Entry 1ZZT (X-ray diffraction, 2.14 A resolution); this record covers chains A and B.

== Chain A (and B) ==
Name: Nitric-oxide synthase, endothelial
From: Bos taurus
Notes: EC 1.14.13.39; chain B of this document is another copy of the same molecule, construct and numbering; everything in this record applies to it too
UniProt: P29473 (NOS3_BOVIN); residues 67-482 here correspond to UniProt positions 66-481 (UniProt number = residue number - 1)
Amino-acid sequence (416 residues; numbered 67 to 482; the number before each row is that of its first residue):
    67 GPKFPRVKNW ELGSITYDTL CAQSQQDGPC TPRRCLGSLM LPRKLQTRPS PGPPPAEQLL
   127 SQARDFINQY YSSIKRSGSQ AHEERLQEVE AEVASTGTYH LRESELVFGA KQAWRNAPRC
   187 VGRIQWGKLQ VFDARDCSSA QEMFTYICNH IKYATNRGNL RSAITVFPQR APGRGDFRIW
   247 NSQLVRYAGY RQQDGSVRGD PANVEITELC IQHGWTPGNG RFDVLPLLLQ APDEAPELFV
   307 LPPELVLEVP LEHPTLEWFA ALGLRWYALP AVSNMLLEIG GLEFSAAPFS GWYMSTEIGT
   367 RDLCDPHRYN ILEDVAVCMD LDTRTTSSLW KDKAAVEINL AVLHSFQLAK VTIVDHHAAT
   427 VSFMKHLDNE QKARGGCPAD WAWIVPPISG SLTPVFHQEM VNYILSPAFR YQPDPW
Unresolved in the structure: 109-119 (chain B: 67-68, 110-118)
Sequence notes: engineered mutation M106 (Val105 in P29473), D368 (Asn367 in P29473); modified residue (384)
Modified / non-standard residues: C384 (s-(dimethylarsenic)cysteine; CAS)
Metal / ion sites: Zn2+: C96, C101 (shared with C96(B), C101(B) of chain B); heme Fe near C186 (its only coordinating residue here)
Ligand contacts:
  - DP9 (L-n(omega)-nitroarginine-(4R)-amino-L-proline amide): Q249, R252, P336, V338, F355, S356, G357, W358, Y359, E363, D368, W449, Y477
  - tetrahydrobiopterin (H4B), molecule 1: W76, W447, F462, H463, Q464, E465
  - tetrahydrobiopterin (H4B), molecule 2: S104, M106, R367, A448, W449
  - heme (HEM): W180, A183, R185, C186, V187, G188, Q191, L195, S228, M341, F355, S356, G357, W358, Y359, M360, E363, V420, W449, F475, Y477

== Interface between chain A and chain B ==
Pairs across the interface (137):
  P68(A) with R109(B), hydrogen bond (backbone-side chain)
  F70(A) with R109(B), hydrogen bond (backbone-side chain)
  P71(A) with R100(B); L102(B), hydrophobic
  R72(A) with L105(B); R109(B)
  W76(A) with M106(B); L107(B), hydrophobic; H373(B)
  E77(A) with P372(B); H373(B)
  Y83(A) with R109(B)
  C87(A) with R99(B), hydrogen bond (backbone-side chain)
  A88(A) with R99(B), hydrogen bond (backbone-side chain)
  S90(A) with R99(B)
  D93(A) with P98(B)
  G94(A) with P98(B), hydrogen bond (backbone-backbone)
  C96(A) with C96(B), hydrophobic; T97(B); P98(B); C101(B), hydrophobic
  T97(A) with C96(B)
  P98(A) with D93(B); G94(B), hydrogen bond (backbone-backbone); C96(B)
  R99(A) with A88(B), hydrogen bond (side chain-backbone); S90(B), hydrogen bond (side chain-backbone); D93(B); Y469(B)
  R100(A) with V467(B); N468(B); Y469(B)
  C101(A) with C96(B), hydrophobic; C101(B), hydrophobic; G103(B); V467(B); N468(B), hydrogen bond (backbone-backbone)
  L102(A) with P71(B), hydrophobic; V467(B), hydrophobic
  S104(A) with W447(B); E465(B); M466(B), hydrogen bond (side chain-backbone)
  L105(A) with R72(B); E465(B); M466(B)
  M106(A) with W76(B); E465(B), hydrogen bond (backbone-side chain)
  L107(A) with W76(B), hydrophobic
  T366(A) with S457(B)
  R367(A) with S457(B); F462(B); H463(B)
  D371(A) with H463(B), salt bridge
  P372(A) with E77(B)
  H373(A) with W76(B); E77(B); H463(B)
  L378(A) with L458(B), hydrophobic
  T392(A) with D421(B), hydrogen bond; H423(B); A424(B)
  S393(A) with L406(B); L409(B); Q413(B); D421(B), hydrogen bond (backbone-side chain)
  S394(A) with L406(B)
  L395(A) with V402(B); N405(B); L406(B); L409(B), hydrophobic; H422(B)
  K397(A) with L458(B)
  D398(A) with V402(B); H422(B), salt bridge; H423(B), salt bridge; S455(B), hydrogen bond; L458(B)
  K399(A) with V402(B); E403(B); L406(B)
  A401(A) with L458(B), hydrophobic
  V402(A) with L395(B); D398(B); K399(B)
  E403(A) with K399(B)
  N405(A) with L395(B)
  L406(A) with S393(B); S394(B); L395(B); K399(B)
  L409(A) with S393(B); L395(B), hydrophobic
  Q413(A) with S393(B)
  D421(A) with T392(B), hydrogen bond; S393(B), hydrogen bond (side chain-backbone)
  H422(A) with L395(B); D398(B), salt bridge
  H423(A) with T392(B); K397(B); D398(B), salt bridge
  W447(A) with S104(B); A448(B), hydrophobic
  A448(A) with W447(B), hydrophobic
  P453(A) with S455(B); G456(B), hydrogen bond (backbone-backbone); S457(B), hydrogen bond (backbone-backbone)
  I454(A) with D398(B); S455(B)
  S455(A) with D398(B), hydrogen bond; P453(B); I454(B); S455(B)
  G456(A) with P453(B), hydrogen bond (backbone-backbone)
  S457(A) with T366(B); R367(B); P453(B), hydrogen bond (backbone-backbone)
  L458(A) with L378(B), hydrophobic; K397(B); D398(B); A401(B), hydrophobic
  F462(A) with R367(B)
  H463(A) with R367(B); D371(B), salt bridge; H373(B)
  E465(A) with S104(B); L105(B); M106(B), hydrogen bond (side chain-backbone)
  M466(A) with C101(B); S104(B), hydrogen bond (backbone-side chain); L105(B)
  V467(A) with R100(B); C101(B); L102(B), hydrophobic
  N468(A) with R100(B); C101(B), hydrogen bond (backbone-backbone)
  Y469(A) with R99(B); R100(B)
Other interface residues (no listed pair), chain A (66 interface residues in all): G67, Q92, G103, C370, A424
Other interface residues (no listed pair), chain B (63 interface residues in all): C87, Q92, C370

== Overview ==
66 residues of chain A and 63 residues of chain B are in contact; the contacts include 24 hydrogen bonds and 6
salt bridges. Among the polar pairs are D371(A)-H463(B), D398(A)-H422(B) and D398(A)-H423(B). Ligands of chain
A: heme, tetrahydrobiopterin and compound DP9.
Both chains are Nitric-oxide synthase, endothelial (Bos taurus). Entry 1ZZT (Bovine eNOS N368D/V106M double
mutant with L-N(omega)-Nitroarginine-(4R)-Amino-L-Proline Amide Bound) was determined by X-ray diffraction
(same publication as 1ZZQ, 1ZZR, 1ZZS and 1ZZU).
